Entry 8E2Y (electron microscopy, 8.00 A resolution (low resolution: residue-level contacts below are approximate; hydrogen-bond / salt-bridge calls are withheld)); this record covers chains A and B of the 3 polymer chains in the assembly.

== Chain A ==
Name: VP1
From: Enterovirus A71
UniProt: F8SSP9 (F8SSP9_HE71); residues 72-296 here = UniProt positions 72-296
Chain sequence (225 residues; each row starts with the number of its first residue):
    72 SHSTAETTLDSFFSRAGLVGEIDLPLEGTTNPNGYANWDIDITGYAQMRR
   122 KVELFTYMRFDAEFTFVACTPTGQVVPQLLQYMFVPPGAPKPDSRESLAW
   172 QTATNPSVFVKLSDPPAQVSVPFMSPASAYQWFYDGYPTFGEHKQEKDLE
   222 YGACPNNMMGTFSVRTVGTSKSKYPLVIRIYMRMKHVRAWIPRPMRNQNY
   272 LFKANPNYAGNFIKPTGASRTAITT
Sequence notes: conflict Phe283 (Ser in F8SSP9)

== Chain B ==
Name: VP2
From: Enterovirus A71
UniProt: W8XVV5 (W8XVV5_HE71); the construct has insertions or renumbered stretches relative to UniProt, so the offset changes along the chain: 7-37 = UniProt 85-115; 40-235 = UniProt 124-319
Chain sequence (235 residues; numbered 7 to 235 plus 8 insertion-coded residues; 2 numbers in that range are skipped by the numbering (no residue carries them; nothing is unmodelled there); the number before each row is that of its first residue; a row labelled like 37A-37H holds insertion residues (37A, then the next letters in order)):
     7 LTIGNSTITTQEAANIIVGYGEWPSYCSDSD
37A-37H ATAVDKPT
    40 RPDVSVNRFYTLDTKLWEKSSKGWYWKFPDVLTETGVFGQNAQFHYLYRS
    90 GFCIHVQCNASKFHQGALLVAVLPEYVIGTVAGGTGTEDSHPPYKQTQPG
   140 ADGFELQHPYVLDAGIPISQLTVCPHQWINLRTNNCATIIVPYINALPFD
   190 SALNHCNFGLLVVPISPLDYDQGATPVIPITITLAPMCSEFAGLRQ
Disordered / not traced: 37A-37H

== How chain A and chain B interact ==
Pairs across the interface (19; chain A residue first):
  Tyr128(A) with Ala185(B)
  Asp206(A) with Glu114(B); His194(B); Cys195(B)
  Lys215(A) with Tyr85(B)
  Pro263(A) with Val162(B)
  Arg264(A) with Leu112(B); Pro113(B); Glu114(B)
  Pro265(A) with Ile155(B); Gln159(B)
  Met266(A) with Gln159(B)
  Arg267(A) with Gly154(B)
  Asn276(A) with Thr119(B)
  Asn278(A) with Thr119(B)
  Tyr279(A) with Ala121(B); His147(B); Val150(B)
  Phe283(A) with His147(B)
Other interface residues (no listed pair), chain A (16 interface residues in all): Lys218, Gln269, Phe273, Ala280
Other interface residues (no listed pair), chain B (20 interface residues in all): Tyr115, Val120, Thr126, His130, Tyr149

== Summary ==
16 residues of chain A face 20 of chain B across their interface.
Here chain A is VP1 and chain B is VP2, both from Enterovirus A71. Entry 8E2Y (Purification of Enterovirus
A71, strain 4643, WT capsid) was determined by electron microscopy, deposited together with 8E2X, 8E31, 8E38,
8E39, 8E3A, 8E3B and 8E3C.
